PDB entry 3VP8 | X-ray diffraction, 1.91 A resolution | chains A and B of the 4 polymer chains in the assembly

[Chain A (and B)]
Molecule: General transcriptional corepressor TUP1
Source organism: Saccharomyces cerevisiae
Notes: fragment: N-terminal domain; chain B of this document is another copy of the same molecule, construct and numbering; everything in this record applies to it too
UniProt: P16649 (TUP1_YEAST); residues 1-92 here = UniProt positions 1-92
Chain sequence (92 residues; row label = number of the first residue in the row):
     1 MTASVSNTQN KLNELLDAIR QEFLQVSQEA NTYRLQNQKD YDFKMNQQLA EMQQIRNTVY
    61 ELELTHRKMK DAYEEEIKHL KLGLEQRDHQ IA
Unresolved in the structure: 1-3, 79-92 (chain B: 1, 82-92)

[Chain A / chain B interface]
Contacting residue pairs (59):
  Val5(A) - Tyr73(B)  hydrophobic
  Thr8(A) - Thr65(B)
  Thr8(A) - Met69(B)
  Gln9(A) - Met69(B)
  Lys11(A) - Thr65(B)
  Lys11(A) - Lys68(B)
  Leu12(A) - Leu62(B)  hydrophobic
  Leu12(A) - Thr65(B)
  Leu12(A) - His66(B)
  Leu15(A) - Thr58(B)
  Leu15(A) - Glu61(B)
  Leu15(A) - Leu62(B)  hydrophobic
  Leu15(A) - Thr65(B)
  Leu16(A) - Leu62(B)  hydrophobic
  Ile19(A) - Thr58(B)
  Ile19(A) - Val59(B)  hydrophobic
  Ile19(A) - Leu62(B)  hydrophobic
  Glu22(A) - Gln54(B)
  Glu22(A) - Ile55(B)
  Glu22(A) - Thr58(B)  hydrogen bond
  Phe23(A) - Ile55(B)  hydrophobic
  Gln25(A) - Glu51(B)
  Val26(A) - Ile55(B)  hydrophobic
  Glu29(A) - Gln47(B)
  Glu29(A) - Glu51(B)
  Tyr33(A) - Phe43(B)
  Tyr33(A) - Lys44(B)
  Tyr33(A) - Gln47(B)
  Tyr33(A) - Gln48(B)
  Asp40(A) - Asp40(B)
  Lys44(A) - Tyr33(B)
  Lys44(A) - Gln36(B)  hydrogen bond
  Gln47(A) - Glu29(B)
  Gln47(A) - Tyr33(B)  hydrogen bond
  Glu51(A) - Gln25(B)
  Glu51(A) - Val26(B)
  Glu51(A) - Glu29(B)
  Gln54(A) - Glu22(B)
  Ile55(A) - Glu22(B)
  Ile55(A) - Phe23(B)  hydrophobic
  Thr58(A) - Leu15(B)
  Thr58(A) - Ile19(B)
  Thr58(A) - Glu22(B)  hydrogen bond
  Val59(A) - Ile19(B)  hydrophobic
  Glu61(A) - Leu15(B)
  Leu62(A) - Leu12(B)  hydrophobic
  Leu62(A) - Leu15(B)  hydrophobic
  Leu62(A) - Leu16(B)  hydrophobic
  Thr65(A) - Thr8(B)
  Thr65(A) - Lys11(B)
  Thr65(A) - Leu15(B)
  His66(A) - Leu12(B)
  Lys68(A) - Thr8(B)
  Met69(A) - Thr8(B)
  Met69(A) - Gln9(B)
  Ala72(A) - Ser4(B)
  Ala72(A) - Val5(B)  hydrophobic
  Tyr73(A) - Val5(B)  hydrophobic
  Glu76(A) - Val5(B)
Other interface residues (no listed pair), chain A (33 interface residues in all): Ala18, Gln48

[Overview]
Chain A and chain B each contribute 33 residues to their interface, with 4 hydrogen bonds. Among the polar
pairs are Glu22(A)-Thr58(B), Lys44(A)-Gln36(B) and Gln47(A)-Tyr33(B).
Chain A and chain B are both General transcriptional corepressor TUP1 (Saccharomyces cerevisiae); the
structure, Crystal structure of the N-terminal domain of the yeast general corepressor Tup1p, was determined
by X-ray diffraction (same publication as 3VP9).
